9FXU - chain A; structure by X-ray diffraction, 2.25 A resolution.

# Chain A
Name: Isoform 2 of Autotaxin
Organism: Rattus norvegicus
Notes: EC 3.1.4.39, 3.1.4.4
UniProtKB: Q64610 (ENPP2_RAT), isoform Q64610-2; residues 56-862 here = UniProt positions 56-862
Sequence (807 residues; numbered 56 to 862; the number before each row is that of its first residue):
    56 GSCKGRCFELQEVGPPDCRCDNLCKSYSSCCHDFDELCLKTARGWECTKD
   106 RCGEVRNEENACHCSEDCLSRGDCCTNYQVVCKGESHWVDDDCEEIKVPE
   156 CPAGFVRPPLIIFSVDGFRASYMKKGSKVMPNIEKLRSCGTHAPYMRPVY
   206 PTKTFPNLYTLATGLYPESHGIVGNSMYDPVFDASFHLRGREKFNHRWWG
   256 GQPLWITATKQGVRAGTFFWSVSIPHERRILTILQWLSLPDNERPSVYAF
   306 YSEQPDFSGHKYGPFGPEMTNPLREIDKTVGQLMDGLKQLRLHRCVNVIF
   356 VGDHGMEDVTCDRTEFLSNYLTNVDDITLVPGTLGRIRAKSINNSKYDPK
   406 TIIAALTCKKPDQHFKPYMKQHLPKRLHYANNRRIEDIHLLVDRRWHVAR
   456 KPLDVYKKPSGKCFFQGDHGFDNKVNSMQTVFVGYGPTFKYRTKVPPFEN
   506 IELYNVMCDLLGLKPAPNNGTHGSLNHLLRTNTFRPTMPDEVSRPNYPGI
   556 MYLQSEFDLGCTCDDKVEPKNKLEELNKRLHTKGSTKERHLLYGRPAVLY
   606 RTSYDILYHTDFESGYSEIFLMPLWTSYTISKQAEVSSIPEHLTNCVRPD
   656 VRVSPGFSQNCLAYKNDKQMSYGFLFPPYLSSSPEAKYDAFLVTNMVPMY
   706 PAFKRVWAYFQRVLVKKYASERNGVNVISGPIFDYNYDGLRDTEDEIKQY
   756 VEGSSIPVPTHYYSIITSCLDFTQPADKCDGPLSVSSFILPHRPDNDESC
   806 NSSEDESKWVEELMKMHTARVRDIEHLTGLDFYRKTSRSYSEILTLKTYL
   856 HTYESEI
Unresolved in the structure: 397-401, 458-466, 570-579, 860-862
Construct notes: engineered mutation Ala410 (Asn in Q64610), Thr591 (Arg in Q64610)
Cystine bridges: Cys58-Cys75, Cys62-Cys93, Cys73-Cys86, Cys79-Cys85, Cys102-Cys119, Cys107-Cys137, Cys117-Cys130, Cys123-Cys129, Cys148-Cys194, Cys156-Cys350, Cys366-Cys468, Cys413-Cys805, Cys566-Cys666, Cys568-Cys651, Cys774-Cys784
Covalent attachments: N-acetylglucosamine (NAG) linked to Asn524
Bound ions: Zn2+ site 1: Asp171, Thr209, Asp358, His359; Zn2+ site 2: Asp311, His315, His474 (together with A1IGZ); Ca2+: Asp739, Asn741, Asp743, Leu745, Asp747
Residues lining bound ligands: A1IGZ (N-(2-(3-((4-(4-fluorophenyl)thiazol-2-yl)(methyl)amino)-6-(1-(methylsulfonyl)piperidin-4-yl)imidazo[1,2-b]pyridazin-2-yl)ethyl)-2-oxo-2,3-dihydrobenzo[d]oxazole-6-carboxamide): Ile167, Ser169, Asp171, Thr209, Phe210, Leu213, Tyr214, Leu216, Ala217, Asn230, Leu243, Arg244, Lys248, Phe249, His251, Trp254, Pro258, Trp260, Phe273, Phe274, Ala304, Tyr306, Asp311, His315, His474, Met512
UniProt features mapped onto this chain:
  - motif: Arg126 to Asp128 (Cell attachment site)
  - active site: Thr209 (Nucleophile)
  - binding site (Zn(2+)): Asp171, Thr209, Asp311, His315, Asp358, His359, His474
  - binding site (1-(9Z-octadecenoyl)-sn-glycero-3-phosphate): Thr209, Asn230, Asp311, His474
  - binding site (1-hexadecanoyl-sn-glycero-3-phosphate): Thr209, Asn230, Asp311, His474
  - binding site (1-tetradecanoyl-sn-glycerol 3-phosphate): Thr209, Asn230, Asp311, His474
  - glycosylation (N-linked (GlcNAc...) asparagine): Asn398, Asn524
  - mutagenesis: Asp171 (D171N: Abolishes lysophospholipase D activity), Thr209 (T209A: Abolishes lysophospholipase D activity; T209S: 15% of wild-type lysophospholipase D activity), Asp311 (D311N: Abolishes lysophospholipase D activity), His315 (H315Q: 20% of wild-type lysophospholipase D activity), Lys430 (K430A: Impaired secretion. No effect on lysophospholipase activity)

# Overview
Chain A binds compound A1IGZ. N-acetylglucosamine is covalently linked to Asn524. Asp171, Thr209, Asp358 and
His359 coordinate Zn2+ site 1. UniProt lists active-site residue Thr209, 7 Zn2+-binding residues, 4 residues
binding 1-(9Z-octadecenoyl)-sn-glycero-3-phosphate and 4 residues binding
1-hexadecanoyl-sn-glycero-3-phosphate.
Chain A is Isoform 2 of Autotaxin (Rattus norvegicus); the structure, Crystal Structure of Autotaxin (ENPP2)
with Type VI Inhibitor, a Novel Class of Inhibitors with Three-Point ..., was determined by X-ray diffraction,
deposited together with 9FTN, 9FXW and 9FXY.
